PDB entry 8OOR | electron microscopy, 2.87 A resolution | chains D and H of the 10 polymer chains in the assembly

[Chain D]
Protein: RuvB-like protein 2
Source organism: Thermochaetoides thermophila
Notes: EC 3.6.4.12
Reference sequence: G0RYC2 (G0RYC2_CHATD); residue numbers follow UniProt; this construct covers 1-488
Amino-acid sequence (488 residues; row label = number of the first residue in the row):
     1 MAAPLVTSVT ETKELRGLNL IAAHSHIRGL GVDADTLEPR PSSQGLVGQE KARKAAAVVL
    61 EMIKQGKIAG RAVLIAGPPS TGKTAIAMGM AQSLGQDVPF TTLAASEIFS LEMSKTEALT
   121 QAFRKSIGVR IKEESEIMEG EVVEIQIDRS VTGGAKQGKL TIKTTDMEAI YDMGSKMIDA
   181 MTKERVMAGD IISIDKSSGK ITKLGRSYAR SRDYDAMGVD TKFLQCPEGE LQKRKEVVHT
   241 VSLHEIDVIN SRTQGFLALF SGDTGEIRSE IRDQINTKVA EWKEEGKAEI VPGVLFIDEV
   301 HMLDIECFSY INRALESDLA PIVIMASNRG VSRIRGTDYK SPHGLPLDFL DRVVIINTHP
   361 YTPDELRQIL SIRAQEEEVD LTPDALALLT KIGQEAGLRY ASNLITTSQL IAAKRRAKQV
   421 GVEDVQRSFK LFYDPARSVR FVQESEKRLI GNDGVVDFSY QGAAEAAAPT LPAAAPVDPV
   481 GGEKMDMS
Unresolved in the structure: 1-19, 461-488
Residues lining bound ligands:
  - ADP (adenosine-5'-diphosphate), molecule 1: A23, H24, H26, I27, G45, L46, V47, Q49, P79, S80, T81, G82, K83, T84, A85, N328, Y361, I369, L398, R399
  - ADP, molecule 2: R313, E316, R352

[Chain H]
Protein: Ino eighty subunit 2
Source organism: Thermochaetoides thermophila
Reference sequence: G0RY01 (G0RY01_CHATD); residue numbers follow UniProt; this construct covers 1-492
Amino-acid sequence (492 residues; each row starts with the number of its first residue):
     1 MSTRPRRHAA QRASQAITDL ADRDRESDHS HGPISSRMSS FNSSSRSRLP GKGIASVSRS
    61 EAGGASDPEH IHLTVKLPSS KLRQATSSSG IKKAGSVGSS SSSSGGGKAA VKRARGGKRS
   121 RVLESSEEEE EENEVEVLGD EDEEEEEEED EIEVREGEGY DEDEEDVEDE DEEMQDLGEE
   181 DADGEDDEMD VDAEGEEDAD GDVNMDAGVV GARATTVRAV PPAIKVTKPP KESPSNGKAA
   241 TASKANDNAV PVKRPAPDSD DESLSSLESE PEEEVNVAGG EDAEGEDDDA EGEVDAEGEE
   301 EEEEEEIEVA DEDAEGEDVE QDEDEDEEEE DDDDEMISRA QTPDMSRLTA RQRARLGEAS
   361 GEYLKLSDEV QSKKHFTAEE LSMRRAEMAR RRRNLSEKRN EEIKMETVNK LLKKQAPRTT
   421 RRAAQAAAAA EEAEEAAKQP KRPDPMMIRW VNNKMGSVVA VPEELLGTHA GVVFGAGPGK
   481 GLPAGKMVEE VS
Unresolved in the structure: 1-440, 479-492

[Interface between chain D and chain H]
Residue-residue contacts (29):
  V143(D) with N453(H)
  E144(D) with N452(H)
  I145(D) with W450(H), hydrophobic; V451(H); N452(H), hydrogen bond (backbone-backbone)
  Q146(D) with R449(H), hydrogen bond; W450(H)
  I147(D) with I448(H); R449(H); W450(H), hydrogen bond (backbone-backbone)
  D148(D) with M447(H); I448(H); R449(H), salt bridge
  R149(D) with M446(H); M447(H); I448(H), hydrogen bond (backbone-backbone)
  S150(D) with M446(H); M447(H)
  V151(D) with M446(H), hydrogen bond (backbone-backbone); I448(H), hydrophobic; L465(H), hydrophobic; A470(H), hydrophobic
  A155(D) with M447(H)
  M187(D) with W450(H), hydrophobic; N452(H), hydrogen bond
  A188(D) with N452(H); N453(H)
  Y208(D) with K454(H)
  Y214(D) with S457(H), hydrogen bond (side chain-backbone)
Other interface residues (no listed pair), chain D (18 interface residues in all): T152, K156, Q157, V186
Other interface residues (no listed pair), chain H (14 interface residues in all): G456, H469

[Summary]
Chain D and chain H form an interface of 18 and 14 residues respectively; the contacts include 7 hydrogen
bonds and 1 salt bridge. Polar pairs include D148(D)-R449(H), Q146(D)-R449(H) and M187(D)-N452(H). Ligands of
chain D: ADP.
Chain D is RuvB-like protein 2 and chain H is Ino eighty subunit 2, both from Thermochaetoides thermophila;
the structure, CryoEM Structure INO80core Hexasome complex Rvb core refinement state2, was determined by
electron microscopy together with 8OO7, 8OO9, 8OOA, 8OOC, 8OOF, 8OOP, 8OOS and 8OOT from the same study.
